Entry 8AV6 (electron microscopy, 4.68 A resolution (low resolution: residue-level contacts below are approximate; hydrogen-bond / salt-bridge calls are withheld)); this record covers chains K and Q of the 20 polymer chains in the assembly.

[Chain K]
Molecule: 227-nt DNA strand
Sequence (227 nucleotides; numbered -73 to 153; the number before each row is that of its first residue; numbers below 1 keep their minus sign (DC-73 is residue -73)):
   -73 CTGGAGAATC CCGGTGCCGA GGCCGCTCAA TTGGTCGTAG ACAGCTCTAG CACCGCTTAA
   -13 ACGCACGTAC GCGCTGTCCC CCGCGTTTTA ACCGCCAAGG GGATTACTCC CTAGTCTCCA
    47 GGCACGTGTC AGATATATAC ATCCTGTGCA TGTATTGAAC AGCGACCTTG CCGGTGCCAG
   107 TCGGATAGTG TTCCGAGCTC CCACTCTAGA GGATCCCCGG GTACCGA
Disordered / not traced: -73, 80-153

[Chain Q]
Protein: Histone H3.2
From: Homo sapiens
Reference sequence: Q71DI3 (H32_HUMAN); residues 1-135 here correspond to UniProt positions 2-136 (UniProt number = residue number + 1)
Amino-acid sequence (135 residues; row label = number of the first residue in the row):
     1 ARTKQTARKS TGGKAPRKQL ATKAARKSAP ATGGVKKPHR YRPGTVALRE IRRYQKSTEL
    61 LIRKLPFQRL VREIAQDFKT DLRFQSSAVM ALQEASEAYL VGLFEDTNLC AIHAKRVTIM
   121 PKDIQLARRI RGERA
Disordered / not traced: 1-37, 135
Swiss-Prot annotation at these positions:
  - modified residue: Arg2 (Asymmetric dimethylarginine), Thr3 (Phosphothreonine), Lys4 (Allysine), Gln5 (5-glutamyl dopamine), Thr6 (Phosphothreonine), Arg8 (Citrulline), Lys9 (N6,N6,N6-trimethyllysine), Ser10 (ADP-ribosylserine), Thr11 (Phosphothreonine), Lys14 (N6-(2-hydroxyisobutyryl)lysine), Arg17 (Asymmetric dimethylarginine), Lys18 (N6-(2-hydroxyisobutyryl)lysine), Lys23 (N6-(2-hydroxyisobutyryl)lysine), Arg26 (Citrulline), Lys27 (N6,N6,N6-trimethyllysine), Ser28 (ADP-ribosylserine), Lys36 (N6,N6,N6-trimethyllysine), Lys37 (N6-methyllysine), Tyr41 (Phosphotyrosine), Lys56 (N6,N6,N6-trimethyllysine) and 8 more in UniProt
  - lipidation: Lys18 (N6-decanoyllysine), Cys110 (S-palmitoyl cysteine)

[Interface between chain K and chain Q]
Residue-residue contacts (12):
  DA-67(K) - Tyr41(Q)
  DA-66(K) - Arg49(Q)
  DT-65(K) - Arg49(Q)
  DG9(K) - Arg40(Q)
  DC10(K) - Arg40(Q)
  DA17(K) - Leu65(Q)
  DA17(K) - Pro66(Q)
  DA17(K) - Arg69(Q)
  DC18(K) - Arg63(Q)
  DC18(K) - Lys64(Q)
  DC18(K) - Leu65(Q)
  DG26(K) - Arg83(Q)
Other interface residues (no listed pair), chain K (11 interface residues in all): DC-64, DC-2, DG25
Other interface residues (no listed pair), chain Q (14 interface residues in all): His39, Pro43, Arg53, Lys56, Lys115

[Overview]
11 residues of chain K and 14 residues of chain Q are in contact.
Here chain K is a 227-nt DNA strand and chain Q is Histone H3.2 (Homo sapiens). Entry 8AV6 (CryoEM structure
of INO80 core nucleosome complex in closed grappler conformation) was determined by electron microscopy (same
publication as 8ATF).
